PDB entry 8UT9 | electron microscopy, 3.30 A resolution | chains B and C of the 8 polymer chains in the assembly

[Chain B]
Protein: Hemagglutinin HA2 chain
From: Influenza A virus
UniProtKB: A0A881CR78 (A0A881CR78_9INFA); residues -3 to 174 here correspond to UniProt positions 336-513 (UniProt number = residue number + 339)
Amino-acid sequence (231 residues; numbered -3 to 227; the number before each row is that of its first residue; numbers below 1 keep their minus sign (Pro-3 is residue -3)):
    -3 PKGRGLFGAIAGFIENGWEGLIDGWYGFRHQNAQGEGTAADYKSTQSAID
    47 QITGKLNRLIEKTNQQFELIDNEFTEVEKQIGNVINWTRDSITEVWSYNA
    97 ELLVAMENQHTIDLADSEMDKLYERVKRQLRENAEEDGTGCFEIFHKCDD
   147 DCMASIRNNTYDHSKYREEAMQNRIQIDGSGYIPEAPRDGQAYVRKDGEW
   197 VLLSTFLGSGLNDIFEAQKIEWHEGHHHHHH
Not modelled in the structure: -3 to 4, 172-227
Cystine bridges: Cys144-Cys148
Covalent attachments: N-acetylglucosamine (NAG) linked to Asn82, Asn154
Construct notes: conflict Thr71 (Asn410 in A0A881CR78); expression tag (175-227)

[Chain C]
Protein: Hemagglutinin HA1 chain
From: Influenza A virus
UniProtKB: V5IRV0 (V5IRV0_9INFA); residue numbers follow UniProt; this construct covers 1-316
Amino-acid sequence (317 residues; row label = number of the first residue in the row):
     1 DKICLGHHAVSNGTKVNTLTERGVEVVNATETVERTNIPRICSKGKRTVD
    51 LGQCGLLGTITGPPQCDQFLEFSADLIIERREGSDVCFPGKFVNEEALRQ
   101 ILRESGGIDKEAMGFTYSGIRTNGATSSCRRSGSSFYAEMKWLLSNTDNA
   151 AFPQMTKSYKNTRKNPALIVWGIHHSGSTAEQTKLYGSGNKLVTVGSSNY
   201 QQSFVPSPGARTQVNGQSGRIDFHWLMLNPNDTVTFSFNGAFIAPDRASF
   251 LRGKSMGIQSGVQVDADCEGDCYYSGGTIISNLPFQNIDSRAVGKCPRYV
   301 KQRSLLLATGMKNVPEI
Not modelled in the structure: 317
Cystine bridges: Cys42-Cys268, Cys54-Cys66, Cys87-Cys129, Cys272-Cys296
Covalent attachments: N-acetylglucosamine (NAG) linked to Asn12, Asn28
Construct notes: conflict Phe88 (Tyr in V5IRV0); expression tag (317)

[How chain B and chain C interact]
Pairs across the interface (10):
  Lys75(B) - Ala97(C)
  Lys75(B) - Gln100(C)
  Lys75(B) - Ile101(C)
  Lys75(B) - Trp225(C)
  Gln76(B) - Asn94(C)
  Gln76(B) - Glu96(C)
  Gln76(B) - Ala97(C)
  Gln76(B) - Gln100(C)
  Asn79(B) - Gln100(C)  hydrogen bond
  Glu90(B) - Arg298(C)  salt bridge

[Overview]
4 residues of chain B face 7 of chain C across their interface; the contacts include 1 hydrogen bond and 1
salt bridge. Polar pairs include Glu90(B)-Arg298(C) and Asn79(B)-Gln100(C). N-acetylglucosamine is covalently
linked to Asn82(B) and Asn154(B). Covalently linked N-acetylglucosamine: at Asn12(C) and Asn28(C).
Chain B is Hemagglutinin HA2 chain and chain C is Hemagglutinin HA1 chain, both from Influenza A virus; the
structure, CryoEM structure of A/Shanghai/1/2013 H7 in complex with polyclonal Fab from mice immunized with H7
stem ..., was determined by electron microscopy, deposited together with 8UT4, 8UT6, 8UT7, 8UT8 and 8UWA.
